Entry 3JAW (electron microscopy, 3.90 A resolution); this record covers chains A and B of the 4 polymer chains in the assembly.

== Chain A ==
Molecule: Tubulin alpha-1B chain
Organism: Sus scrofa
UniProtKB: Q2XVP4 (TBA1B_PIG); residues 1-451 here = UniProt positions 1-451
Chain sequence (451 residues; each row starts with the number of its first residue):
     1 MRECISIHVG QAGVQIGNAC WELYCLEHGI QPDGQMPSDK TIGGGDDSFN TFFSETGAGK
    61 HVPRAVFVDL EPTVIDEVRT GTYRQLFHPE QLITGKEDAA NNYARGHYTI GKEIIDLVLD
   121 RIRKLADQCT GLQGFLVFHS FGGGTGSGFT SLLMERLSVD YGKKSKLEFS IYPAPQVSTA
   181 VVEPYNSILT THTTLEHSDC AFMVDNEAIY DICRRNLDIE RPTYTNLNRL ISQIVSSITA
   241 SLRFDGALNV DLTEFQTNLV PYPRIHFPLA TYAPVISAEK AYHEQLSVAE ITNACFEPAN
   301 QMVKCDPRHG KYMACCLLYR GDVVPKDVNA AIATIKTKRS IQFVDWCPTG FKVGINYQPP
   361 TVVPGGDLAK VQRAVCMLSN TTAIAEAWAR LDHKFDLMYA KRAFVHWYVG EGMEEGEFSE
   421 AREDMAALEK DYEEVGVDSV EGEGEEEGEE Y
Disordered / not traced: 38-46, 442-451
Swiss-Prot annotation at these positions:
  - motif: Met1 to Cys4 (MREC motif)
  - active site: Glu254
  - binding site (GTP): Gly10, Gln11, Ala12, Gln15, Glu71, Ala99, Ser140, Gly143, Gly144, Thr145, Gly146, Thr179, Glu183, Asn206, Tyr224, Asn228, Leu252
  - binding site (Mg(2+)): Glu71
  - site: Tyr451 (Involved in polymerization)
  - modified residue: Lys40 (N6,N6,N6-trimethyllysine), Ser48 (Phosphoserine), Ser232 (Phosphoserine), Tyr282 (3'-nitrotyrosine), Arg339 (Omega-N-methylarginine), Ser439 (Phosphoserine), Glu443 (5-glutamyl polyglutamate), Glu445 (5-glutamyl polyglutamate), Tyr451 (3'-nitrotyrosine)
  - cross-link (Glycyl lysine isopeptide (Lys-Gly)): Lys326 (interchain with G-Cter in ubiquitin), Lys370 (interchain with G-Cter in ubiquitin)
Bound ions: Mg2+: Glu71 (together with GTP)
Small-molecule neighbours: GTP (guanosine-5'-triphosphate): Gly10, Gln11, Ala12, Gln15, Asp69, Glu71, Asp98, Ala99, Ala100, Asn101, Ser140, Gly143, Gly144, Thr145, Gly146, Ile171, Thr179, Glu183, Asn206, Tyr224, Leu227, Asn228, Ile231
Reported in the primary citation:
  - catalytic residues: Glu254 (citing earlier work)

== Chain B ==
Molecule: Tubulin beta chain
Organism: Sus scrofa
UniProtKB: P02554 (TBB_PIG); the author numbering skips numbers that UniProt does not, so the offset changes along the chain: 1-44 = UniProt 1-44; 47-360 = UniProt 45-358; 369-455 = UniProt 359-445
Chain sequence (445 residues; numbered 1 to 455; 10 numbers in that range are skipped by the numbering (no residue carries them; nothing is unmodelled there); the number before each row is that of its first residue):
     1 MREIVHIQAG QCGNQIGAKF WEVISDEHGI DPTGSYHGDS DLQL
    47 ERINVYYNEA AGNKYVPRAI LVDLEPGTMD SVRSGPFGQI FRPDNFVFGQ SGAGNNWAKG
   107 HYTEGAELVD SVLDVVRKES ESCDCLQGFQ LTHSLGGGTG SGMGTLLISK IREEYPDRIM
   167 NTFSVVPSPK VSDTVVEPYN ATLSVHQLVE NTDETYCIDN EALYDICFRT LKLTTPTYGD
   227 LNHLVSATMS GVTTCLRFPG QLNADLRKLA VNMVPFPRLH FFMPGFAPLT SRGSQQYRAL
   287 TVPELTQQMF DAKNMMAACD PRHGRYLTVA AVFRGRMSMK EVDEQMLNVQ NKNSSYFVEW
   347 IPNNVKTAVC DIPP
   369 RGLKMSATFI GNSTAIQELF KRISEQFTAM FRRKAFLHWY TGEGMDEMEF TEAESNMNDL
   429 VSEYQQYQDA TADEQGEFEE EGEEDEA
Disordered / not traced: 440-455
Swiss-Prot annotation at these positions:
  - motif: Met1 to Ile4 (MREI motif)
  - binding site (GTP): Gln11, Glu71, Ser140, Gly144, Thr145, Gly146, Asn206, Asn228
  - binding site (Mg(2+)): Glu71
  - modified residue: Ser40 (Phosphoserine), Lys60 (N6-acetyllysine), Ser174 (Phosphoserine), Thr287 (Phosphothreonine), Thr292 (Phosphothreonine), Arg320 (Omega-N-methylarginine), Glu448 (5-glutamyl polyglutamate)
  - cross-link (Glycyl lysine isopeptide (Lys-Gly)): Lys60 (interchain with G-Cter in ubiquitin), Lys326 (interchain with G-Cter in ubiquitin)
Small-molecule neighbours:
  - GTP-gamma-S (GSP; 5'-guanosine-diphosphate-monothiophosphate): Gly10, Gln11, Cys12, Gln15, Glu71, Ala99, Gly100, Asn101, Ser140, Gly143, Gly144, Thr145, Gly146, Val171, Asp179, Glu183, Asn206, Tyr224, Asn228
  - GTP (guanosine-5'-triphosphate): Gln247, Leu248, Lys254

== Chain A / chain B interface ==
Contacting residue pairs (70):
  Gln11(A) with Gly246(B); Gln247(B), hydrogen bond (side chain-backbone); Leu248(B); Asn249(B), hydrogen bond (side chain-backbone)
  Gln15(A) with Gln247(B)
  Glu71(A) with Arg2(B), salt bridge
  Pro72(A) with Arg2(B); Arg48(B)
  Thr73(A) with Arg2(B), hydrogen bond; Arg48(B)
  Asp76(A) with Arg48(B), salt bridge
  Glu77(A) with Glu47(B); Pro245(B)
  Lys96(A) with Arg2(B); Asp130(B)
  Glu97(A) with Cys131(B), hydrogen bond; Arg164(B), salt bridge; Arg253(B), salt bridge
  Asp98(A) with Asp251(B); Lys254(B), salt bridge
  Ala100(A) with Arg253(B); Lys254(B); Val257(B)
  Asn101(A) with Lys254(B); Asn258(B); Lys352(B)
  Arg105(A) with Arg253(B)
  Gln176(A) with Leu333(B)
  Val177(A) with Asp329(B)
  Ser178(A) with Asn349(B), hydrogen bond
  Thr179(A) with Val351(B); Lys352(B); Thr353(B), hydrogen bond (backbone-backbone)
  Ala180(A) with Asn258(B); Asn349(B)
  Val181(A) with Asn258(B), hydrogen bond (backbone-side chain); Ile347(B), hydrophobic; Asn349(B)
  Val182(A) with Val257(B), hydrophobic
  Tyr210(A) with Met325(B); Lys326(B); Asp329(B)
  Arg214(A) with Lys326(B)
  Glu220(A) with Lys326(B)
  Arg221(A) with Ser324(B), hydrogen bond (backbone-side chain); Glu327(B), salt bridge
  Pro222(A) with Ser324(B); Lys326(B)
  Thr223(A) with Gln247(B); Ser324(B)
  Tyr224(A) with Met325(B), hydrophobic
  Lys394(A) with Asn349(B)
  Leu397(A) with Trp346(B)
  Met398(A) with Trp346(B); Ile347(B), hydrophobic; Pro348(B)
  Lys401(A) with Phe262(B); Trp346(B); Ala438(B)
  Ala403(A) with Pro261(B); Ile347(B), hydrophobic
  Phe404(A) with Val257(B); Asn258(B); Val260(B); Pro261(B), hydrogen bond (backbone-backbone); Ile347(B), hydrophobic
  His406(A) with Val260(B)
  Trp407(A) with Ala256(B); Val257(B); Val260(B), hydrogen bond (side chain-backbone)
Other interface residues (no listed pair), chain A (38 interface residues in all): Pro175, Glu207, Arg402
Other interface residues (no listed pair), chain B (39 interface residues in all): Leu132, Phe244, Pro263, Thr314, Asn350

== Summary ==
The interface between chain A and chain B involves 38 residues on one side and 39 on the other, with 10
hydrogen bonds and 6 salt bridges. Among the polar pairs are Glu71(A)-Arg2(B), Asp76(A)-Arg48(B) and
Glu97(A)-Arg164(B). GTP is bound between chain A and chain B. Bound to chain B: GTP-gamma-S. From the paper:
the catalytic residue Glu254(A).
Chain A is Tubulin alpha-1B chain and chain B is Tubulin beta chain, both from Sus scrofa; the structure,
Atomic model of a microtubule seam based on a cryo-EM reconstruction of the EB3-bound microtubule (merged ...,
was determined by electron microscopy (same publication as 3JAK, 3JAL, 3JAR, 3JAS and 3JAT).
